Entry 4WEL (X-ray diffraction, 1.99 A resolution); this record covers chain A.

== Chain A ==
Protein: Penicillin-binding protein 3
From: Pseudomonas aeruginosa PA14
UniProt: S0J4R2 (S0J4R2_PSEAI); residue numbers follow UniProt; this construct covers 50-579
Chain sequence (538 residues; numbered 42 to 579; the number before each row is that of its first residue):
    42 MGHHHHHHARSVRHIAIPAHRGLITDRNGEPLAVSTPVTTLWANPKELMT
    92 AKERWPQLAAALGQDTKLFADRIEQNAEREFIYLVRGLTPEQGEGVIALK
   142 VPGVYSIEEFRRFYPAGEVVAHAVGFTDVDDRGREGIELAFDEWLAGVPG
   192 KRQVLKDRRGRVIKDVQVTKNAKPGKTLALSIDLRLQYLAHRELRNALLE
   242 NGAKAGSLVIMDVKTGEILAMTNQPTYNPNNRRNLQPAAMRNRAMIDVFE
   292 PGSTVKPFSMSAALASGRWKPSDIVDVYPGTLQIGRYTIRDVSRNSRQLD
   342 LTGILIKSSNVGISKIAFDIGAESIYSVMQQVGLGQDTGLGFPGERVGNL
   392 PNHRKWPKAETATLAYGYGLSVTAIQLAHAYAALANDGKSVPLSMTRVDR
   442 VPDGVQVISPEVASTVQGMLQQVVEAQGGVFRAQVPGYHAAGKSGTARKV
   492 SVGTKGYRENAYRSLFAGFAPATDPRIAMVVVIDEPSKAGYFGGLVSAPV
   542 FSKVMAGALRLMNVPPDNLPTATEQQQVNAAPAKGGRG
Not modelled in the structure: 42-50, 491-500, 561-579
Construct notes: initiating methionine (42); expression tag (43-49)
Covalent attachments: compound 3LE linked to S294
Ligand contacts: 3LE ((3S,4S,7Z)-7-(2-amino-1,3-thiazol-4-yl)-4-formyl-1-[({3-(5-hydroxy-4-oxo-3,4-dihydropyridin-2-yl)-4-[3-(methylsulfonyl)propyl]-5-oxo-4,5-dihydro-1H-1,2,4-triazol-1-yl}sulfonyl)amino]-3,10,10-trimethyl-1,6-dioxo-9-oxa-2,5,8-triazaundec-7-en-11-oic acid): E291, G293, V333, S334, S349, N351, Y407, G408, Y409, G469, G470, V471, F472, R473, K484, S485, G486, T487, A488, R489, Y503, F533, G534, G535, L536
From the paper describing this entry:
  - binding site for 3LE: S294, V333, S349, N351, T487, R489, G535

== In short ==
Compound 3LE is covalently linked to S294. The paper reports a binding site for 3LE at S294, V333 and S349
among others.
Chain A is Penicillin-binding protein 3 (Pseudomonas aeruginosa PA14); the structure, Crystal structure of
Pseudomonas aeruginosa PBP3 with SMC-3176, was determined by X-ray diffraction together with 4WEJ and 4WEK
from the same study.
